3ACA - chains A and B; structure by X-ray diffraction, 2.05 A resolution.

# Chain A (and B)
Protein: ADP-sugar pyrophosphatase
From: Homo sapiens
Notes: EC 3.6.1.13; chain B of this document is another copy of the same molecule, construct and numbering; everything in this record applies to it too
Reference sequence: Q9UKK9 (NUDT5_HUMAN); residue numbers follow UniProt; this construct covers 13-208
Amino-acid sequence (196 residues; numbered 13 to 208; the number before each row is that of its first residue):
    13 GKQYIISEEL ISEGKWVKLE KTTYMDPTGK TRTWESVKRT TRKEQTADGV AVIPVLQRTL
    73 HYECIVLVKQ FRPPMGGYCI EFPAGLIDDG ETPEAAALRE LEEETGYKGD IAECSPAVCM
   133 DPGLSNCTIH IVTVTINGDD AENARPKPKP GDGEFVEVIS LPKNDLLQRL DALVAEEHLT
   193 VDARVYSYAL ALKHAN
Residues lining bound ligands:
  - 8-oxo-dADP (8DD; 8-oxo-7,8-dihydro-2'-deoxy-adenosine-5'-diphosphate), molecule 1: Trp-28, Arg-51, Arg-84, Ala-96, Gly-97, Leu-98, Glu-112, Glu-116
  - 8-oxo-dADP (8DD), molecule 2: Thr-45, Trp-46, Glu-47, Gly-135
  - Mn2+ (MN), molecule 1: Gln-82, Arg-84, Ala-96, Gly-97, Glu-112, Glu-116
  - Mn2+ (MN), molecule 2: Ala-96, Glu-112, Glu-116, Glu-166
  - Mn2+ (MN), molecule 3: Leu-98, Arg-111, Glu-112, Glu-115
UniProt features mapped onto this chain:
  - motif: Gly-97 to Gly-118 (Nudix box)
  - binding site (substrate): Trp-28, Trp-46, Glu-47, Arg-51, Arg-84, Leu-98, Asp-133
  - binding site (Mg(2+)): Ala-96, Glu-112, Glu-116, Glu-166
  - modified residue: Thr-45 (Phosphothreonine), Tyr-74 (Phosphotyrosine)
  - cross-link: Lys-42 (Glycyl lysine isopeptide (Lys-Gly) (interchain with G-Cter in SUMO2))
  - mutagenesis: Trp-28 (W28A: Reduces affinity for substrate about 8-fold. Strongly reduced catalytic activity and strongly reduced affinity for substrate; when associated with A-46), Thr-45 (T45A: Impaired phosphorylation; generates ATP in the presence of diphosphate; T45D: Phosphomimetic mutant; unable to generate ATP in the presence of diphosphate), Trp-46 (W46A: Reduces affinity for substrate about 6-fold. Strongly reduced catalytic activity and strongly reduced affinity for substrate; when associated with A-28), Arg-51 (R51Q: Reduces affinity for substrate about 15-fold and reduces catalytic rate about 17-fold), Arg-84 (R84Q: Reduces affinity for substrate about 5-fold and reduces catalytic rate 67-fold), Leu-98 (L98A: Reduces affinity for substrate about 6-fold), Glu-112 (E112Q: Catalytic inactive mutant for both ADP-sugar pyrophosphatase and nuclear ATP-synthesis activities. Reduces catalytic rate 6300-fold), Glu-116 (E116Q: Reduces catalytic rate 2000-fold), Glu-166 (E166Q: Reduces catalytic rate 120-fold)
What the authors report for this chain:
  - binding site for 8-oxo-dADP: Trp-28, Trp-46, Glu-47, Arg-51
  - catalytic residues: Glu-112, Glu-116
  - specificity-determining residues: Trp-28, Trp-46 (by similarity / conservation)

# Interface between chain A and chain B
Residue-residue contacts (150; chain A residue first):
  Lys-14(A) with Tyr-90(B)
  Gln-15(A) with Phe-83(B); Tyr-90(B), hydrogen bond (backbone-side chain); Phe-167(B)
  Ile-17(A) with Phe-83(B), hydrophobic; Pro-85(B); Gly-88(B)
  Ile-23(A) with Ser-24(B)
  Ser-24(A) with Ile-23(B); Ser-24(B)
  Gly-26(A) with Glu-47(B)
  Lys-27(A) with Glu-47(B), hydrogen bond (backbone-side chain)
  Trp-28(A) with Glu-47(B), hydrogen bond (backbone-side chain)
  Val-29(A) with Leu-31(B); Glu-47(B), hydrogen bond (backbone-side chain); Val-49(B), hydrophobic; Leu-136(B), hydrophobic
  Leu-31(A) with Val-29(B)
  Thr-34(A) with Pro-85(B)
  Tyr-36(A) with Phe-83(B), hydrophobic; Pro-85(B), hydrophobic
  Asp-38(A) with Phe-167(B)
  Pro-39(A) with Phe-167(B), hydrophobic
  Arg-44(A) with Asp-164(B), salt bridge; Gly-165(B)
  Trp-46(A) with Pro-85(B), hydrophobic; Pro-86(B)
  Glu-47(A) with Gly-26(B); Lys-27(B), hydrogen bond (side chain-backbone); Trp-28(B), hydrogen bond (side chain-backbone); Val-29(B), hydrogen bond (side chain-backbone)
  Ser-48(A) with Pro-86(B)
  Val-49(A) with Val-29(B), hydrophobic; Val-49(B), hydrophobic
  Arg-51(A) with Gly-135(B), hydrogen bond (side chain-backbone); Leu-136(B)
  Ile-65(A) with Leu-202(B), hydrophobic
  Phe-83(A) with Gln-15(B); Tyr-16(B); Ile-17(B), hydrophobic; Tyr-36(B), hydrophobic
  Arg-84(A) with Pro-134(B)
  Pro-85(A) with Ile-17(B); Tyr-36(B), hydrophobic; Trp-46(B), hydrophobic; Ser-48(B)
  Pro-86(A) with Trp-46(B); Ser-48(B); Pro-134(B); Gly-135(B); Leu-136(B); Ser-137(B); Asn-138(B)
  Met-87(A) with Cys-131(B), hydrophobic; Pro-134(B), hydrophobic; Ser-137(B); Asn-138(B); Thr-140(B)
  Gly-88(A) with Ile-17(B)
  Tyr-90(A) with Lys-14(B), hydrogen bond (side chain-backbone); Gln-15(B), hydrogen bond (side chain-backbone)
  Cys-91(A) with Pro-134(B), hydrophobic
  Glu-93(A) with Pro-134(B)
  Glu-125(A) with Leu-202(B); Lys-205(B), salt bridge; His-206(B), salt bridge
  Ser-127(A) with Tyr-198(B)
  Pro-128(A) with Tyr-198(B)
  Ala-129(A) with Thr-192(B)
  Val-130(A) with Thr-192(B); Val-193(B); Ala-195(B), hydrophobic
  Cys-131(A) with Met-87(B), hydrophobic; Cys-91(B), hydrophobic; Thr-192(B); Val-193(B), hydrogen bond (backbone-backbone); Asp-194(B); Ala-195(B), hydrogen bond (backbone-backbone)
  Met-132(A) with Met-132(B); Asp-133(B)
  Asp-133(A) with Met-132(B)
  Pro-134(A) with Arg-84(B); Pro-86(B); Met-87(B), hydrophobic; Cys-91(B), hydrophobic; Glu-93(B); Asp-194(B)
  Gly-135(A) with Arg-51(B), hydrogen bond (backbone-side chain); Pro-86(B)
  Leu-136(A) with Val-29(B), hydrophobic; Arg-51(B); Pro-86(B)
  Ser-137(A) with Pro-86(B); Met-87(B)
  Asn-138(A) with Pro-86(B); Met-87(B)
  Cys-139(A) with Leu-136(B), hydrophobic
  Thr-140(A) with Met-87(B)
  Ile-143(A) with Ala-195(B); Tyr-198(B), hydrophobic; Ser-199(B); Leu-202(B), hydrophobic
  Thr-145(A) with His-206(B)
  Asp-164(A) with Arg-44(B), salt bridge
  Gly-165(A) with Arg-44(B)
  Phe-167(A) with Gln-15(B); Asp-38(B); Pro-39(B)
  Lys-175(A) with His-206(B), hydrogen bond (side chain-backbone)
  Leu-179(A) with Glu-125(B)
  Asp-183(A) with Pro-128(B)
  Thr-192(A) with Ala-129(B); Cys-131(B)
  Val-193(A) with Val-130(B); Cys-131(B), hydrogen bond (backbone-backbone)
  Asp-194(A) with Cys-131(B); Pro-134(B)
  Ala-195(A) with Val-130(B), hydrophobic; Cys-131(B), hydrogen bond (backbone-backbone); Ile-143(B); Arg-196(B)
  Arg-196(A) with Cys-131(B), hydrogen bond (side chain-backbone); Met-132(B), hydrogen bond (side chain-backbone); Asp-133(B); Ala-195(B); Ser-199(B)
  Tyr-198(A) with Ser-127(B); Pro-128(B)
  Ser-199(A) with Ile-143(B); Arg-196(B); Tyr-200(B)
  Tyr-200(A) with Ser-199(B); Ala-203(B); His-206(B), hydrogen bond
  Leu-202(A) with Ile-65(B), hydrophobic; Glu-125(B); Ile-143(B), hydrophobic; Thr-145(B)
  Ala-203(A) with Tyr-200(B); Ala-203(B), hydrophobic; Leu-204(B)
  Leu-204(A) with Ala-203(B); Ala-207(B), hydrophobic
  Lys-205(A) with Glu-125(B), salt bridge
  His-206(A) with Glu-125(B), salt bridge; Thr-145(B); Lys-175(B); Tyr-200(B), hydrogen bond
  Ala-207(A) with Ala-207(B), hydrophobic
  Asn-208(A) with Asn-208(B), hydrogen bond (backbone-side chain)
Interface residues without a listed pair, chain A (74 interface residues in all): Gly-13, Tyr-16, Glu-20, Thr-40, Lys-50, Val-186
Interface residues without a listed pair, chain B (70 interface residues in all): Thr-34, Thr-40, Lys-50, Cys-139, Leu-179

# Overview
74 residues of chain A face 70 of chain B across their interface; the contacts include 21 hydrogen bonds and 6
salt bridges. Polar pairs include Arg-44(A)/Asp-164(B), Glu-125(A)/Lys-205(B) and Glu-125(A)/His-206(B). The
paper reports catalytic residues Glu-112(A) and Glu-116(A); a binding site for 8-oxo-dADP at Trp-28(A),
Trp-46(A) and Glu-47(A) among others.
Both chains are ADP-sugar pyrophosphatase (Homo sapiens). Entry 3ACA (Crystal structure of human NUDT5
complexed with 8-oxo-dADP and manganese) was determined by X-ray diffraction (same publication as 3AC9).
